Entry 3S65 (X-ray diffraction, 1.80 A resolution); this record covers chains A and C of the 4 polymer chains in the assembly.

[Chain A (and C)]
Name: Hemoglobin subunit alpha
Organism: Homo sapiens
Notes: chain C of this document is another copy of the same molecule, construct and numbering; everything in this record applies to it too
UniProtKB: P69905 (HBA_HUMAN); residues 1-141 here correspond to UniProt positions 2-142 (UniProt number = residue number + 1)
Chain sequence (141 residues; numbered 1 to 141; the number before each row is that of its first residue):
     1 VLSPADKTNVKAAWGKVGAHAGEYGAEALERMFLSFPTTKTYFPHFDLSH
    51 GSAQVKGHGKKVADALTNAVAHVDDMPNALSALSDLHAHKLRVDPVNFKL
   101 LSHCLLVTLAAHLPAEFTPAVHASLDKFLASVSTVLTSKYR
Bound ions: heme Fe: His87 (together with carbon monoxide)
Small-molecule neighbours: carbon monoxide / heme: Leu29, Met32, Thr39, Tyr42, Phe43, His45, His58, Lys61, Val62, Ala65, Leu66, Leu83, Leu86, His87, Leu91, Val93, Asn97, Phe98, Leu101, Val132, Leu136

[How chain A and chain C interact]
Contacting residue pairs (15):
  Val1(A) - Pro77(C)  hydrophobic
  Val1(A) - Tyr140(C)
  Ser3(A) - Tyr140(C)
  Pro4(A) - Tyr140(C)
  Pro4(A) - Arg141(C)
  Lys127(A) - Lys139(C)  hydrogen bond (side chain-backbone)
  Thr134(A) - Val1(C)
  Val135(A) - Val1(C)  hydrophobic
  Ser138(A) - Val1(C)  hydrogen bond (side chain-backbone)
  Lys139(A) - Lys127(C)  hydrogen bond (backbone-side chain)
  Tyr140(A) - Val1(C)  hydrophobic
  Tyr140(A) - Ser3(C)
  Tyr140(A) - Pro4(C)
  Arg141(A) - Ser3(C)
  Arg141(A) - Pro4(C)
Other interface residues (no listed pair), chain A (12 interface residues in all): Leu2, Pro77
Other interface residues (no listed pair), chain C (10 interface residues in all): Val135, Ser138

[Summary]
The interface between chain A and chain C involves 12 residues on one side and 10 on the other; the contacts
include 3 hydrogen bonds. Among the polar pairs are Lys127(A)-Lys139(C) and Ser138(A)-Val1(C). Chain A binds
carbon monoxide / heme.
Chain A and chain C are both Hemoglobin subunit alpha (Homo sapiens); the structure, Structures and oxygen
affinities of crystalline human hemoglobin C (beta6 Lys) in the R2 quaternary structures, was determined by
X-ray diffraction.
